PDB entry 7RE4 | X-ray diffraction, 1.87 A resolution | chain A

[Chain A]
Molecule: Hemophilin
Source organism: Acinetobacter baumannii NIPH 201
Reference sequence: N9GH75 (N9GH75_ACIBA); residues 22-264 here correspond to UniProt positions 21-263 (UniProt number = residue number - 1)
Amino-acid sequence (254 residues; row label = number of the first residue in the row):
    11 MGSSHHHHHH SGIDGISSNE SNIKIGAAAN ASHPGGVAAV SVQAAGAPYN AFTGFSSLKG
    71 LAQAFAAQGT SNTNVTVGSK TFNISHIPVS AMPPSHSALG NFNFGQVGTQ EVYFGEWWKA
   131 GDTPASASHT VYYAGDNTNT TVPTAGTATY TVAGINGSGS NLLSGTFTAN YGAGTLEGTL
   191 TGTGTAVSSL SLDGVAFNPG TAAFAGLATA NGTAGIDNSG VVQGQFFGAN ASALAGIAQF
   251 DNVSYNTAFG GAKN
Not modelled in the structure: 11-21
Construct notes: expression tag (11-21)
From the paper describing this entry:
  - mutagenesis - H43A/H106A: decreased binding to Hb
  - mutagenesis - H43A/H106A: abolished growth in response to Hb

[In short]
The paper reports that H43A/H106A reduce binding to Hb; H43A/H106A abolish growth in response to Hb.
Chain A is Hemophilin (Acinetobacter baumannii NIPH 201); the structure, Apo Hemophilin from A. baumannii, was
determined by X-ray diffraction, deposited together with 7REA and 7RED.
